Entry 7N69 (electron microscopy, 14.10 A resolution (very low resolution: no residue pairs are listed; an interface is given only as per-side residue counts)); this record covers chains G and J of the 12 polymer chains in the assembly.

[Chain G]
Protein: Spike glycoprotein E1
From: Eastern equine encephalitis virus (strain Florida 91-469)
Reference sequence: Q4QXJ7 (POLS_EEEVF); residues 1-441 here correspond to UniProt positions 802-1242 (UniProt number = residue number + 801)
Chain sequence (441 residues; each row starts with the number of its first residue):
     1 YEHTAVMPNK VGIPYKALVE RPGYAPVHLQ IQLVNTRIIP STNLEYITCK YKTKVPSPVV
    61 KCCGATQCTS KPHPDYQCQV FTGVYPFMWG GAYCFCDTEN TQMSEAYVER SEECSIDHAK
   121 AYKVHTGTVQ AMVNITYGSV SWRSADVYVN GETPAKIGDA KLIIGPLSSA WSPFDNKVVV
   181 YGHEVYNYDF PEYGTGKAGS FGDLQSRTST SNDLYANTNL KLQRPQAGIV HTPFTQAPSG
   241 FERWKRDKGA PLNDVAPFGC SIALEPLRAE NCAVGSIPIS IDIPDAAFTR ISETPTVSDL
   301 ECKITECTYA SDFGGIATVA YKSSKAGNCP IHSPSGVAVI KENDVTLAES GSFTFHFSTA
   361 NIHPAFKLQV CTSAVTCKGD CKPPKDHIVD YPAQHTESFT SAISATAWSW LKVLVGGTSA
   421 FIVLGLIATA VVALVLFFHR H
Not modelled in the structure: 382-441
Disulfides: C49-C114, C62-C94, C63-C96, C68-C78, C260-C272, C302-C377, C307-C381, C329-C371

[Chain J]
Protein: Spike glycoprotein E2
From: Eastern equine encephalitis virus (strain Florida 91-469)
Reference sequence: Q4QXJ7 (POLS_EEEVF); residues 1-420 here correspond to UniProt positions 325-744 (UniProt number = residue number + 324)
Chain sequence (420 residues; numbered 1 to 420; the number before each row is that of its first residue):
     1 DLDTHFTQYK LARPYIADCP NCGHSRCDSP IAIEEVRGDA HAGVIRIQTS AMFGLKTDGV
    61 DLAYMSFMNG KTQKSIKIDN LHVRTSAPCS LVSHHGYYIL AQCPPGDTVT VGFHDGPNRH
   121 TCTVAHKVEF RPVGREKYRH PPEHGVELPC NRYTHKRADQ GHYVEMHQPG LVADHSLLSI
   181 HSAKVKITVP SGAQVKYYCK CPDVREGITS SDHTTTCTDV KQCRAYLIDN KKWVYNSGRL
   241 PRGEGDTFKG KLHVPFVPVK AKCIATLAPE PLVEHKHRTL ILHLHPDHPT LLTTRSLGSD
   301 ANPTRQWIER PTTVNFTVTG EGLEYTWGNH PPKRVWAQES GEGNPHGWPH EVVVYYYNRY
   361 PLTTIIGLCT CVAIIMVSCV TSVWLLCRTR NLCITPYKLA PNAQVPILLA LLCCIKPTRA
Not modelled in the structure: 1-8, 160-253, 341-420
Disulfides: C19-C122, C89-C103, C150-C263

[How chain G and chain J interact]
At this resolution (14 A) residue pairs are not listed: 15 residues of chain G and 15 of chain J lie at the interface.

[Summary]
The chain G/chain J interface involves 15 residues from each chain.
Here chain G is Spike glycoprotein E1 and chain J is Spike glycoprotein E2, both from Eastern equine
encephalitis virus (strain Florida 91-469). Entry 7N69 (Pre-fusion state 2 of EEEV with localized
reconstruction) was determined by electron microscopy, deposited together with 7N6A.
